6HDU - chain A; structure by X-ray diffraction, 1.79 A resolution.

Chain A:
Name: Ras-related protein Rab-38
From: Homo sapiens
UniProtKB: P57729 (RAB38_HUMAN); residues 1-181 here = UniProt positions 1-181
Amino-acid sequence (184 residues; numbered -2 to 181; the number before each row is that of its first residue; numbers below 1 keep their minus sign (Gly-2 is residue -2)):
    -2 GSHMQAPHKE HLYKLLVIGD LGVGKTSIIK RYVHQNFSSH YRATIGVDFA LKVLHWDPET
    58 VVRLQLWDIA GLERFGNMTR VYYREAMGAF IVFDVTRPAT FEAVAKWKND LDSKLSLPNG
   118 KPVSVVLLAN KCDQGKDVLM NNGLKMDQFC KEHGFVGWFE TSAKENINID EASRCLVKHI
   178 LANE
Unresolved in the structure: -2 to -1, 132-141
Construct notes: expression tag (-2 to 0); engineered mutation Leu69 (Gln in P57729)
UniProt features mapped onto this chain:
  - motif: Gln32 to Phe46 (Switch 1), Gly68, Glu70 to Arg81 (Switch 2)
  - binding site (GTP): Gly19, Val20, Gly21, Lys22, Thr23, Ser24, Ser35, Ser36, Tyr38, Thr41, Gly68, Lys128, Asp130, Ala160, Lys161
  - binding site (Mg(2+)): Thr23, Thr41, Asp65
Ion coordination: Mg2+: Thr23, Thr41 (together with GTP)
Residues lining bound ligands: GTP (guanosine-5'-triphosphate): Asp17, Leu18, Gly19, Val20, Gly21, Lys22, Thr23, Ser24, Phe34, Ser35, Ser36, His37, Tyr38, Arg39, Ala40, Thr41, Ala67, Gly68, Asn127, Lys128, Asp130, Gln131, Ser159, Ala160, Lys161
What the authors report for this chain:
  - mutagenesis - R39Q: decreased binding to LRRK2
  - mutagenesis - I42A, I42E, R77Q/R81Q: unchanged binding to LRRK2

Overview:
Chain A binds GTP. Thr23 and Thr41 form the Mg2+ site. Curated annotation (UniProt) lists 15 GTP-binding
residues and 3 Mg2+-binding residues. The paper reports that R39Q reduces binding to LRRK2; I42A, I42E and
R77Q/R81Q leave binding to LRRK2 unchanged.
Chain A is Ras-related protein Rab-38 (Homo sapiens); the structure, Crystal structure of human Rab38 in
complex with GTP, was determined by X-ray diffraction, deposited together with 6HH2 and 6FF8.
